PDB entry 5WLW | X-ray diffraction, 3.32 A resolution | chains F and G of the 8 polymer chains in the assembly

== Chain F ==
Protein: LYR motif-containing protein 4
Organism: Homo sapiens
Reference sequence: Q9HD34 (LYRM4_HUMAN); residues 1-91 here = UniProt positions 1-91
Sequence (91 residues; numbered 1 to 91; the number before each row is that of its first residue):
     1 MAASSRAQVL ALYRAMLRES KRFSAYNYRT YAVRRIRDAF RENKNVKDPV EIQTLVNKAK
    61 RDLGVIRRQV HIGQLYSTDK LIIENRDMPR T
Not modelled in the structure: 1-2, 86-91
Sequence notes: variant Ala11 (Ser in Q9HD34)
Residues lining bound ligands: S-dodecanoyl-4'-phosphopantetheine (8Q1; S-[2-({N-[(2R)-2-hydroxy-3,3-dimethyl-4-(phosphonooxy)butanoyl]-beta-alanyl}amino)ethyl] dodecanethioate): Arg6, Val9, Leu10, Met16, Tyr31, Ala32, Arg35, Ile36, Ala39, Phe40, Asn43, Lys44, Asn45, Val46, Ile52, Leu55, Ala59, Asp62, Ile66
From the paper describing this entry:
  - disease-associated variants - R68L (citing earlier work)
  - mutagenesis - I72R/L75R, I72R/Y76R: abolished binding to Nfs1
  - mutagenesis - I72R/Y76R: decreased stability
  - mutagenesis - Y31W/R35A/V65D: decreased binding to Nfs1
  - mutagenesis - V9Q/I52Q, I36D/A59N: decreased binding to Acp1

== Chain G ==
Protein: Acyl carrier protein
Organism: Escherichia coli O45:K1 (strain S88 / ExPEC)
Reference sequence: B7MJ81 (ACP_ECO45); residues 1-77 here correspond to UniProt positions 2-78 (UniProt number = residue number + 1)
Sequence (77 residues; numbered 1 to 77; the number before each row is that of its first residue):
     1 STIEERVKKI IGEQLGVKQE EVTNNASFVE DLGADSLDTV ELVMALEEEF DTEIPDEEAE
    61 KITTVQAAID YINGHQA
Not modelled in the structure: 1-2, 73-77
Curated features (UniProtKB/Swiss-Prot):
  - modified residue: Ser36 (O-(pantetheine 4'-phosphoryl)serine)
Residues lining bound ligands: S-dodecanoyl-4'-phosphopantetheine (8Q1; S-[2-({N-[(2R)-2-hydroxy-3,3-dimethyl-4-(phosphonooxy)butanoyl]-beta-alanyl}amino)ethyl] dodecanethioate): Asp35, Ser36, Leu37
From the paper describing this entry:
  - binding site for S-dodecanoyl-4'-phosphopantetheine: Ser36

== Chain F / chain G interface ==
Residue-residue contacts (13; chain F residue first):
  Arg6(F) - Ser36(G)  hydrogen bond
  Leu10(F) - Ser36(G)
  Leu10(F) - Leu37(G)  hydrophobic
  Tyr13(F) - Leu37(G)  hydrophobic
  Tyr13(F) - Val40(G)  hydrophobic
  Tyr13(F) - Glu41(G)  hydrogen bond
  Arg14(F) - Val40(G)
  Arg14(F) - Met44(G)
  Leu17(F) - Glu41(G)
  Leu17(F) - Met44(G)  hydrophobic
  Arg18(F) - Met44(G)
  Lys21(F) - Met44(G)
  Arg37(F) - Glu41(G)  salt bridge
Other interface residues (no listed pair), chain F (9 interface residues in all): Phe40

== In short ==
9 residues of chain F face 5 of chain G across their interface; the contacts include 2 hydrogen bonds and 1
salt bridge. Polar pairs include Arg37(F)-Glu41(G), Arg6(F)-Ser36(G) and Tyr13(F)-Glu41(G). From the paper: a
binding site for S-dodecanoyl-4'-phosphopantetheine at Ser36(G); I72R/L75R and I72R/Y76R of chain F abolish
binding to Nfs1; 5 substitutions were tested in all.
Here chain F is LYR motif-containing protein 4 (Homo sapiens) and chain G is Acyl carrier protein (Escherichia
coli O45:K1 (strain S88 / ExPEC)). Entry 5WLW (Crystal Structure of the Human Mitochondrial Cysteine
Desulfurase with active Cysteine Loop within ISCU1 active site ...) was determined by X-ray diffraction
together with 5WKP and 5WGB from the same study.
